Entry 3KYW (X-ray diffraction, 1.10 A resolution); this record covers chain A.

[Chain A]
Molecule: Rubredoxin
Source organism: Pyrococcus furiosus
UniProt: P24297 (RUBR_PYRFU); residues 0-53 here correspond to UniProt positions 1-54 (UniProt number = residue number + 1)
Amino-acid sequence (54 residues; each row starts with the number of its first residue; numbering starts at 0):
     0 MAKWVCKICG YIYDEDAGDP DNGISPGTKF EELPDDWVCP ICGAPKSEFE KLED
Swiss-Prot annotation at these positions:
  - binding site (Fe cation): C5, C8, C38, C41
Metal / ion sites: Fe ion: C5, C8, C38, C41

[Overview]
C5, C8, C38 and C41 form the Fe ion site. UniProt lists 4 Fe cation-binding residues.
Chain A is Rubredoxin (Pyrococcus furiosus); the structure, Xray crystal structure determination of H-labeled
perdeuterated rubredoxin at 295K, was determined by X-ray diffraction (same publication as 3KYU, 3KYV, 3KYX
and 3KYY).
